PDB entry 5LC6 | X-ray diffraction, 1.70 A resolution | chain A

Chain A:
Molecule: Monellin chain B, Monellin chain A
From: Dioscoreophyllum cumminsii
UniProtKB: chimeric construct of P02882, P02881: residues 1-48 from P02882 (MONB_DIOCU) positions 1-48 (same numbers); residues 52-96 from P02881 positions 1-45 (UniProt number = residue number - 51)
Sequence (96 residues; each row starts with the number of its first residue):
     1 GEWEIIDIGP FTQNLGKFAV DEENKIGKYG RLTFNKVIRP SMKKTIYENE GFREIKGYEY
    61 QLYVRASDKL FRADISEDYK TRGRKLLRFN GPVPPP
Not modelled in the structure: 50-53
Sequence notes: engineered mutation Lys28 (Gln in P02882), Ser41 (Cys in P02882), Arg65 (Tyr14 in P02881); linker (49-51)
From the paper describing this entry:
  - conformationally variable residues (side-chain flip): Ser41
  - contacts within the chain: Pro40-Ser41 (water-mediated contact), Ile38-Ser41 (water-mediated contact), Ser41-Tyr63 (water-mediated contact)
  - mutagenesis - E23Q (Tm change 8 degC): increased stability

Summary:
From the paper: E23Q increases stability; conformational variability at Ser41.
Chain A is Monellin chain B, Monellin chain A (Dioscoreophyllum cumminsii); the structure, Crystal structure
of a single chain monellin mutant: Q28K/C41S/Y65R-MNEI, was determined by X-ray diffraction together with 5LC7
from the same study.
